9D7G - chains C and E of the 6 polymer chains in the assembly; structure by electron microscopy, 3.58 A resolution.

Chain C (and E):
Name: Surface protein gp120
Source organism: Human immunodeficiency virus 1
Notes: chain E of this document is another copy of the same molecule, construct and numbering; everything in this record applies to it too
Sequence (496 residues; numbered 7 to 504 plus 1 insertion-coded residue; 3 numbers in that range are skipped by the numbering (no residue carries them; nothing is unmodelled there); the number before each row is that of its first residue):
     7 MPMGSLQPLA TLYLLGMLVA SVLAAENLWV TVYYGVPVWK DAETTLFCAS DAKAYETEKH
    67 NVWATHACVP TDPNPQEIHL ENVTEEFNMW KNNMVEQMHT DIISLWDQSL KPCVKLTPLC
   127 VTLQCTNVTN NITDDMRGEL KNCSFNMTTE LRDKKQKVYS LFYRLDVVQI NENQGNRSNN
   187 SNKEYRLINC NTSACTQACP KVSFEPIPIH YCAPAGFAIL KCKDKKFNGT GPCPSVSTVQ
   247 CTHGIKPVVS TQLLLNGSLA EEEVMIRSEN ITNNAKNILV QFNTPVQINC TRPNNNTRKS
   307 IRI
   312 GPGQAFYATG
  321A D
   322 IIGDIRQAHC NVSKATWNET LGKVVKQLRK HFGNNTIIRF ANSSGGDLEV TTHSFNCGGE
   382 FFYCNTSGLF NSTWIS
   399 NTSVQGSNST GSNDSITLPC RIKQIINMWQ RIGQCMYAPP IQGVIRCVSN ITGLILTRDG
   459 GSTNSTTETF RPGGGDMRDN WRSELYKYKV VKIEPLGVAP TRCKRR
Not modelled in the structure: 7-33, 58-66, 136-143, 178-187, 399-411 (chain E: 7-33, 58-66, 178-187, 399-410)
Disulfides: Cys54-Cys74, Cys119-Cys205, Cys126-Cys196, Cys131-Cys149, Cys201-Cys433, Cys218-Cys247, Cys296-Cys331, Cys378-Cys445, Cys385-Cys418
Covalent attachments: N-acetylglucosamine (NAG) linked to Asn88, Asn133, Asn148, Asn152, Asn197, Asn234, Asn276, Asn295, Asn301, Asn332, Asn355, Asn363, Asn386, Asn392, Asn448; glycan linked to Asn262

Interface between chain C and chain E:
Contacting residue pairs (18; chain C residue first):
  Glu156(C) with Cys126(E); Cys196(E); Asn197(E)
  Leu157(C) with Val127(E); Thr128(E); Arg192(E)
  Arg158(C) with Pro124(E), hydrogen bond (side chain-backbone); Cys126(E); Val127(E); Lys161(E)
  Asp159(C) with Val127(E); Thr128(E)
  Lys160(C) with Thr128(E)
  Pro313(C) with Thr123(E); Cys196(E), hydrophobic; Ser199(E); Ala200(E), hydrogen bond (backbone-backbone)
  Gly314(C) with Thr198(E)
Also at the interface, not in a pair above, chain E (14 interface residues in all): Asn152, Thr154

Summary:
The interface between chain C and chain E involves 7 residues on one side and 14 on the other; the contacts
include 2 hydrogen bonds. Polar contacts include Arg158(C)-Pro124(E) and Pro313(C)-Ala200(E).
Both chains are Surface protein gp120 (Human immunodeficiency virus 1). Entry 9D7G (BG505 DS-SOSIP.664 apo
structure from the CH103 KN cryo-EM dataset) was determined by electron microscopy (same publication as 9D7H,
9D7I, 9D7O and 9D7P).
